PDB entry 4UAX | X-ray diffraction, 1.78 A resolution | chain A

== Chain A ==
Name: P450 heme-thiolate protein
Organism: Mycobacterium smegmatis
Reference sequence: A0R4Q6 (A0R4Q6_MYCS2); residues 1-401 here = UniProt positions 1-401
Amino-acid sequence (407 residues; numbered 1 to 407; the number before each row is that of its first residue):
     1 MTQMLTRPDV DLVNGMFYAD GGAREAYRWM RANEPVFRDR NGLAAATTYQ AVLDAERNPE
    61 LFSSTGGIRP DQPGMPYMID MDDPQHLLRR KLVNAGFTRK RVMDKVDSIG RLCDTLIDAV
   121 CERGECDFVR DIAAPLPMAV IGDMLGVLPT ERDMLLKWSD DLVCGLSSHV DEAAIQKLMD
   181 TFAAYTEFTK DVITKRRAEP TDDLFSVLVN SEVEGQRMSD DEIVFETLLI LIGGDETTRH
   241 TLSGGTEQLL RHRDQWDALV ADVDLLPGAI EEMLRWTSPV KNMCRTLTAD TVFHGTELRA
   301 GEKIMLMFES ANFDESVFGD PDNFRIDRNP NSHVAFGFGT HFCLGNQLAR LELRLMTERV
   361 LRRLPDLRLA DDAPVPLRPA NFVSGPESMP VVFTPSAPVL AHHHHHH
Unresolved in the structure: 1-2, 404-407
Differences from the reference sequence: expression tag (402-407)
Bound ions: heme Fe near C343 (its only coordinating residue here)
Ligand contacts: heme (HEM): E56, M78, I79, H86, R90, F97, L229, I230, G233, G234, T237, T238, T241, L274, P279, V280, M283, R285, F308, A335, F336, G337, F338, T340, H341, F342, C343, L344, G345, L348, A349, E352
Curated features (UniProtKB/Swiss-Prot):
  - binding site (heme): C343
What the authors report for this chain:
  - binding site for heme: G233

== Summary ==
Bound to chain A: heme. From UniProt: heme-binding residue C343. The paper reports a binding site for heme at
G233.
Chain A is P450 heme-thiolate protein (Mycobacterium smegmatis); the structure, X-ray crystal structure of
ligand free CYP142A2 from Mycobacterium smegmatis, was determined by X-ray diffraction, deposited together
with 4TRI.
